PDB entry 6JUP | X-ray diffraction, 2.44 A resolution | chains F and G of the 3 polymer chains in the assembly

# Chain F
Molecule: DNA polymerase IV
From: Escherichia coli
Notes: EC 2.7.7.7
UniProtKB: W8STT9 (W8STT9_ECOLX); residues 2-341 here = UniProt positions 2-341
Amino-acid sequence (342 residues; numbered 0 to 341; the number before each row is that of its first residue; numbering starts at 0):
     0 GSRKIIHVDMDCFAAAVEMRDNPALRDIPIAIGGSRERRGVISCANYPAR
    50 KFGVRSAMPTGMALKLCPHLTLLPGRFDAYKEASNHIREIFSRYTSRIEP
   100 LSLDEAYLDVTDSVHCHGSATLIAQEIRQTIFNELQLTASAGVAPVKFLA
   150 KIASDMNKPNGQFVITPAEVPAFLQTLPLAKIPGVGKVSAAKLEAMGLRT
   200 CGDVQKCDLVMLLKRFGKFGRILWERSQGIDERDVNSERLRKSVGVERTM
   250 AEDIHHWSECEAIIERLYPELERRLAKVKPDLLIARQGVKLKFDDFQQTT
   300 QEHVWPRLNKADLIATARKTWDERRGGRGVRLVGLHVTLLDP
Differences from the reference sequence: expression tag (0-1); engineered mutation Ala13 (Phe in W8STT9), Cys43 (Thr in W8STT9)
Bound ions: Mg2+ site 1: Asp8, Met9, Asp103 (together with 0KX); Mg2+ site 2: Asp8, Asp103, Glu104 (together with 0KX)
Residues lining bound ligands: 0KX: Asp8, Met9, Asp10, Cys11, Phe12, Ala13, Ser42, Cys43, Tyr46, Arg49, Ser55, Ala56, Asp103, Glu104, Lys157
Reported in the primary citation:
  - mutagenesis - F12A (35-fold): increased catalytic activity on rCTP
  - mutagenesis - F12A: unchanged catalytic activity on dCTP

# Chain G
Molecule: 18-nt DNA strand
Sequence (18 nucleotides; numbered 838 to 855; the number before each row is that of its first residue):
   838 CTGGGGTCCTAGGACCCC

# Chain F / chain G interface
Pairs across the interface (37; chain F residue first):
  Arg35(F) - DC838(G)  salt bridge to the phosphate
  Arg38(F) - DT839(G)  sugar contact
  Arg38(F) - DG840(G)  sugar contact
  Val40(F) - DT839(G)  phosphate contact
  Val40(F) - DG840(G)  base contact
  Ser42(F) - DG840(G)  base contact
  Ala56(F) - DG840(G)  base contact
  Pro58(F) - DC838(G)  base contact
  Pro58(F) - DT839(G)  sugar contact
  Gly60(F) - DC838(G)  phosphate contact
  Lys64(F) - DC838(G)  salt bridge to the phosphate
  Lys217(F) - DC846(G)  salt bridge to the phosphate
  Lys217(F) - DT847(G)  phosphate contact
  Arg238(F) - DT844(G)  phosphate contact
  Arg238(F) - DC845(G)  salt bridge to the phosphate
  Arg240(F) - DG843(G)  salt bridge to the phosphate
  Arg240(F) - DT844(G)  phosphate contact
  Lys241(F) - DT844(G)  hydrogen bond to the phosphate
  Lys241(F) - DC845(G)  salt bridge to the phosphate
  Ser242(F) - DG843(G)  sugar contact
  Ser242(F) - DT844(G)  hydrogen bond to the phosphate
  Val243(F) - DG843(G)  phosphate contact
  Gly244(F) - DG842(G)  phosphate contact
  Gly244(F) - DG843(G)  hydrogen bond to the phosphate
  Val245(F) - DG842(G)  phosphate contact
  Glu246(F) - DG841(G)  sugar contact
  Glu246(F) - DG842(G)  hydrogen bond to the phosphate
  Arg247(F) - DG841(G)  phosphate contact
  Thr248(F) - DG840(G)  hydrogen bond to the phosphate
  Thr248(F) - DG841(G)  hydrogen bond to the phosphate
  Arg273(F) - DG842(G)  salt bridge to the phosphate
  Arg273(F) - DG843(G)  salt bridge to the phosphate
  Phe295(F) - DT839(G)  stacking on the base
  Phe295(F) - DG840(G)  phosphate contact
  Arg330(F) - DT839(G)  salt bridge to the phosphate
  Arg330(F) - DG840(G)  salt bridge to the phosphate
  Leu331(F) - DG841(G)  phosphate contact
Interface residues without a listed pair, chain F (25 interface residues in all): Gly39, Leu239

# Overview
The interface between chain F and chain G involves 25 residues on one side and 10 on the other, with 6
hydrogen bonds, 10 salt bridges and 1 aromatic stacking contact. Polar contacts include Lys241(F)-DT844(G),
Ser242(F)-DT844(G) and Gly244(F)-DG843(G). The paper reports that F12A of chain F increases catalytic activity
on rCTP; F12A of chain F leaves catalytic activity on dCTP unchanged.
Here chain F is DNA polymerase IV (Escherichia coli) and chain G is an 18-nt DNA strand. Entry 6JUP (Mutant
PolIV-DNA incoming nucleotide complex) was determined by X-ray diffraction, deposited together with 6JUL,
6JUM, 6JUN, 6JUO, 6JUQ, 6JUR and 6JUS.
